PDB entry 4I6M | X-ray diffraction, 2.80 A resolution | chains A and B of the 4 polymer chains in the assembly

[Chain A]
Name: Actin-related protein 7
From: Saccharomyces cerevisiae
Reference sequence: Q12406 (ARP7_YEAST); residues 1-477 here = UniProt positions 1-477
Chain sequence (477 residues; numbered 1 to 477; the number before each row is that of its first residue):
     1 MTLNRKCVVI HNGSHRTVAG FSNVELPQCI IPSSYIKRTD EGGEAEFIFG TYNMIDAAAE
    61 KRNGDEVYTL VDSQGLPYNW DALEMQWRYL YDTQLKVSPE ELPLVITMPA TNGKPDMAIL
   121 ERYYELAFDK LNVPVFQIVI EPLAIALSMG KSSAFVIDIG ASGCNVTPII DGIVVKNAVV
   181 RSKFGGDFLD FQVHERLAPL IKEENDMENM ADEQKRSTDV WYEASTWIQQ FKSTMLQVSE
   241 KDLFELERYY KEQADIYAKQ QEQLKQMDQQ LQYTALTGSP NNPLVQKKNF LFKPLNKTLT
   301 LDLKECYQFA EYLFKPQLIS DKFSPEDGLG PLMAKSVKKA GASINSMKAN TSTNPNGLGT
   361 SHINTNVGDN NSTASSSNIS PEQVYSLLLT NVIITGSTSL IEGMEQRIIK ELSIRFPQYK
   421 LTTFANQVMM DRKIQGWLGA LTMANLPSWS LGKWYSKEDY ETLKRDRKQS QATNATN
Unresolved in the structure: 1, 40-43, 205-213, 263-280, 345-379, 467-477
Modified residues: Mse1, Mse207, Mse210, Mse267, Mse347 (selenomethionine); Mse54, Mse85, Mse108, Mse117, Mse149, Mse235, Mse333, Mse404, Mse429, Mse430, Mse443 (selenomethionine; parent Met)
Swiss-Prot annotation at these positions:
  - mutagenesis: A19 (A19P: Impaired heterodimerization with ARP9. Temperature-sensitive phenotype. Moderate suppressor of Ty phenotype), S33 (S33F: Impaired heterodimerization with ARP9. Temperature-sensitive phenotype. Moderate suppressor of Ty phenotype), G396 (G396V: Temperature-sensitive phenotype. Moderate suppressor of Ty phenotype), E411 (E411K: Impaired heterodimerization with ARP9. Temperature-sensitive phenotype. Moderate suppressor of Ty phenotype)

[Chain B]
Name: Actin-like protein ARP9
From: Saccharomyces cerevisiae
Reference sequence: Q05123 (ARP9_YEAST); residue numbers follow UniProt; this construct covers 1-246, 275-467
Chain sequence (439 residues; row label = number of the first residue in the row; note: 28 numbers in that range are skipped by the numbering (no residue carries them; nothing is unmodelled there)):
     1 MAPFRQDSIL IIYPRSQTTL VQFGLNEETF TVPELEIPTQ IYRTTRQDGS YTYHSTNKDN
    61 KAELIKPIQN GEIIDISAFT QFLRLIFVSI LSDRANKNQD AFEAELSNIP LLLITHHSWS
   121 QSDLEIITQY VFESLEINNL IQLPASLAAT YSMISLQNCC IIDVGTHHTD IIPIVDYAQL
   181 DHLVSSIPMG GQSINDSLKK LLPQWDDDQI ESLKKSPIFE VLSDDAKKLS SFDFGNENED
   241 EDEGTL
   275 KNSDLEFNTF WDEKGNEIKV GKQRFQGCNN LIKNISNRVG LTLDNIDDIN KAKAVWENII
   335 IVGGTTSISG FKEALLGQLL KDHLIIEPEE EKSKREEEAK SVLPAATKKK SKFMTNSTAF
   395 VPTIEYVQCP TVIKLAKYPD YFPEWKKSGY SEIIFLGAQI VSKQIFTHPK DTFYITREKY
   455 NMKGPAALWD VQF
Unresolved in the structure: 1-2, 224-246, 376-393
Modified residues: Mse1, Mse388 (selenomethionine); Mse153, Mse189, Mse456 (selenomethionine; parent Met)

[Chain A / chain B interface]
Residue-residue contacts (49):
  K6(A) with Q121(B), hydrogen bond; E125(B), salt bridge
  F21(A) with Q121(B)
  N23(A) with Q121(B), hydrogen bond; W463(B)
  V24(A) with Q121(B)
  Q28(A) with D181(B), hydrogen bond; H182(B)
  C29(A) with H182(B)
  I30(A) with H182(B)
  Y52(A) with L183(B), hydrogen bond (side chain-backbone); S185(B); R312(B); T316(B), hydrogen bond
  I55(A) with L315(B), hydrophobic
  D56(A) with R312(B), salt bridge
  K96(A) with E72(B), salt bridge; S118(B), hydrogen bond (side chain-backbone); S120(B); S122(B)
  Q229(A) with D318(B); N319(B), hydrogen bond
  Q230(A) with Q402(B), hydrogen bond; C403(B)
  T234(A) with V401(B)
  Mse235(A) with V401(B)
  N289(A) with I398(B); E399(B), hydrogen bond (side chain-backbone); Y400(B); V401(B), hydrogen bond (backbone-backbone)
  F290(A) with Y400(B); Q402(B)
  L291(A) with I360(B); P362(B), hydrophobic; Y400(B); Q402(B), hydrogen bond (backbone-side chain)
  K293(A) with D356(B); H357(B); L358(B); I359(B)
  N296(A) with P362(B); E364(B)
  K297(A) with E365(B)
  T298(A) with P362(B); E365(B), hydrogen bond; Y400(B), hydrogen bond
  Mse429(A) with D321(B)
  Mse430(A) with H182(B)
  K433(A) with D321(B)
Other interface residues (no listed pair), chain A (29 interface residues in all): L26, P27, T51, K288
Other interface residues (no listed pair), chain B (34 interface residues in all): L180, V184, D322

[Summary]
29 residues of chain A face 34 of chain B across their interface; the contacts include 13 hydrogen bonds and 3
salt bridges. Among the polar pairs are K6(A)-E125(B), D56(A)-R312(B) and K96(A)-E72(B). UniProt lists 4
mutagenesis sites on chain A.
Chain A is Actin-related protein 7 and chain B is Actin-like protein ARP9, both from Saccharomyces cerevisiae;
the structure, Structure of Arp7-Arp9-Snf2(HSA)-RTT102 subcomplex of SWI/SNF chromatin remodeler, was
determined by X-ray diffraction.
